Entry 2FFD (X-ray diffraction, 2.89 A resolution); this record covers chains B and J of the 5 polymer chains in the assembly.

[Chain B]
Molecule: Fibrinogen beta chain
Organism: Homo sapiens
UniProtKB: P02675 (FIBB_HUMAN); residues 149-461 here correspond to UniProt positions 187-499 (UniProt number = residue number + 38)
Amino-acid sequence (313 residues; row label = number of the first residue in the row):
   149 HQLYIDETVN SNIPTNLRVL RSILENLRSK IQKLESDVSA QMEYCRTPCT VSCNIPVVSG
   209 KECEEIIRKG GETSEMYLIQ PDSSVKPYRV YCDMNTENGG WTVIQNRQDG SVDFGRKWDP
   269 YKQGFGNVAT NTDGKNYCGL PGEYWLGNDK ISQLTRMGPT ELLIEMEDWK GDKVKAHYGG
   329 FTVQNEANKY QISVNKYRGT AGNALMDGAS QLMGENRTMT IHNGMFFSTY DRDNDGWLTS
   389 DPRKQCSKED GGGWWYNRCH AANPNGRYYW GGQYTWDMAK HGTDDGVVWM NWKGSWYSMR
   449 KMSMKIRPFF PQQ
Disordered / not traced: 149-156, 460-461
Disulfide bonds: Cys201-Cys286, Cys211-Cys240, Cys394-Cys407
Glycans and other covalent adducts: N-acetylglucosamine (NAG) linked to Asn364
Ion coordination: Ca2+: Asp381, Asp383, Trp385

[Chain J]
Molecule: GLY-PRO-ARG-VAL-VAL-GLU peptide
Amino-acid sequence (6 residues; row label = number of the first residue in the row):
     1 GPRVVE
Disordered / not traced: 5-6

[Chain B / chain J interface]
Pairs across the interface - 21 pairs, chain B then chain J:
  Leu360(B) - Pro2(J)  hydrophobic
  Asn364(B) - Pro2(J)
  Asn364(B) - Val4(J)
  Met367(B) - Pro2(J)  hydrophobic
  Met367(B) - Arg3(J)  hydrogen bond (side chain-backbone)
  Thr368(B) - Gly1(J)
  Thr368(B) - Pro2(J)
  Trp385(B) - Arg3(J)
  Glu397(B) - Arg3(J)  salt bridge
  Asp398(B) - Arg3(J)  salt bridge
  Arg406(B) - Gly1(J)
  Arg406(B) - Pro2(J)
  Arg406(B) - Arg3(J)  hydrogen bond (side chain-backbone)
  Arg406(B) - Val4(J)  hydrogen bond (side chain-backbone)
  Cys407(B) - Gly1(J)  hydrogen bond (backbone-backbone)
  Cys407(B) - Pro2(J)
  Cys407(B) - Arg3(J)
  His408(B) - Gly1(J)  hydrogen bond (backbone-backbone)
  Thr431(B) - Arg3(J)
  Asp432(B) - Gly1(J)  hydrogen bond (side chain-backbone)
  Met438(B) - Gly1(J)
Also at the interface, not in a pair above, chain B (14 interface residues in all): Ser443

[Summary]
Chain B and chain J form an interface of 14 and 4 residues respectively, with 6 hydrogen bonds and 2 salt
bridges. Polar pairs include Glu397(B)-Arg3(J), Asp398(B)-Arg3(J) and Met367(B)-Arg3(J). N-acetylglucosamine
is covalently linked to Asn364(B). The Ca2+ site is built by Asp381(B), Asp383(B) and Trp385(B).
Chain B is Fibrinogen beta chain (Homo sapiens) and chain J is GLY-PRO-ARG-VAL-VAL-GLU peptide; the structure,
Fibrinogen Fragment D with "A" knob peptide mimic GPRVVE, was determined by X-ray diffraction.
